7ELM - chains N and O of the 22 polymer chains in the assembly; structure by electron microscopy, 2.88 A resolution.

[Chain N (and O)]
Protein: CRISPR-associated protein Csy3
From: Pseudomonas aeruginosa
Notes: chain O of this document is another copy of the same molecule, construct and numbering; everything in this record applies to it too
UniProt: A0A659BSG0 (A0A659BSG0_PSEAI); numbering as in UniProt (aligned over 1-342)
Chain sequence (342 residues; row label = number of the first residue in the row):
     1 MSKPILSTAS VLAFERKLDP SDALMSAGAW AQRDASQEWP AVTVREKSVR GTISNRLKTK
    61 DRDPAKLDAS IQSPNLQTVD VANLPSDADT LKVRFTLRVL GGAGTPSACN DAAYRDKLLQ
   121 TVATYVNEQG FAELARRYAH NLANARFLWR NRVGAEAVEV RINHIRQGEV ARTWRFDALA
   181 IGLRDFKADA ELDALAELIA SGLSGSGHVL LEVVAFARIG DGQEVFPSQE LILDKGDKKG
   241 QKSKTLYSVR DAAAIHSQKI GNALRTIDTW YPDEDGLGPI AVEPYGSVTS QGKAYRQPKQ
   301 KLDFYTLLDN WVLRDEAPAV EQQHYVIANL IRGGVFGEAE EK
Disordered / not traced: 1-5, 341-342 (chain O: 1-4, 339-342)

[Chain N / chain O interface]
Residue-residue contacts - 74 pairs, chain N then chain O:
  Thr8(N) - Arg56(O)
  Glu15(N) - Arg150(O)  salt bridge
  Arg16(N) - Glu224(O)  salt bridge
  Asp19(N) - Gln223(O)
  Ser21(N) - Gly222(O)
  Ser21(N) - Gln223(O)
  Asp22(N) - Arg45(O)  salt bridge
  Leu24(N) - Ser86(O)
  Arg94(N) - Ser86(O)  hydrogen bond (side chain-backbone)
  Arg94(N) - Asp221(O)  salt bridge
  Thr96(N) - Asp221(O)  hydrogen bond (side chain-backbone)
  Thr96(N) - Gln223(O)  hydrogen bond
  Arg98(N) - Val153(O)  hydrogen bond (side chain-backbone)
  Arg98(N) - Gly154(O)  hydrogen bond (side chain-backbone)
  Arg98(N) - Ile219(O)
  Arg98(N) - Gln223(O)
  Leu100(N) - Gly154(O)
  Ser107(N) - Ser290(O)
  Ala108(N) - Ser290(O)
  Cys109(N) - Ser290(O)  hydrogen bond (backbone-backbone)
  Cys109(N) - Gln291(O)
  Cys109(N) - Gly292(O)
  Asn110(N) - Gln291(O)
  Ile165(N) - Glu156(O)
  Arg166(N) - Glu156(O)
  Gln167(N) - Arg218(O)
  Gly168(N) - Arg218(O)
  His208(N) - Gly154(O)  hydrogen bond (side chain-backbone)
  His208(N) - Ala155(O)
  His208(N) - Glu156(O)  salt bridge
  Glu230(N) - Lys47(O)
  Glu230(N) - Ser48(O)  hydrogen bond
  Leu231(N) - Ser48(O)  hydrogen bond (backbone-side chain)
  Leu231(N) - Leu76(O)  hydrophobic
  Leu231(N) - Gln77(O)
  Leu231(N) - Thr78(O)
  Ile232(N) - Lys239(O)
  Leu233(N) - Lys239(O)
  Asp234(N) - Lys239(O)
  Tyr247(N) - Arg45(O)  hydrogen bond
  Arg250(N) - Pro85(O)
  Arg250(N) - Asp87(O)  salt bridge
  His256(N) - Ser48(O)
  Ser257(N) - Lys47(O)  hydrogen bond
  Gln258(N) - Lys47(O)  hydrogen bond
  Gln258(N) - Ser48(O)  hydrogen bond (side chain-backbone)
  Gln258(N) - Val49(O)
  Pro284(N) - Ile53(O)
  Pro284(N) - Ser54(O)
  Tyr285(N) - Asn55(O)  hydrogen bond (side chain-backbone)
  Tyr285(N) - Arg56(O)
  Tyr285(N) - Leu57(O)  hydrogen bond (side chain-backbone)
  Ser287(N) - Thr52(O)
  Ser287(N) - Ile71(O)
  Gly292(N) - Asp68(O)
  Gly292(N) - Gln72(O)  hydrogen bond (backbone-side chain)
  Lys293(N) - Asp68(O)
  Ala294(N) - Asp68(O)  hydrogen bond (backbone-side chain)
  Ala294(N) - Ile71(O)  hydrophobic
  Gln297(N) - Pro64(O)
  Gln297(N) - Leu67(O)
  Gln297(N) - Asp68(O)  hydrogen bond
  Pro298(N) - Arg62(O)
  Pro298(N) - Leu67(O)
  Lys299(N) - Arg62(O)  hydrogen bond (side chain-backbone)
  Lys299(N) - Asp63(O)
  Lys299(N) - Pro64(O)
  Tyr305(N) - Ser54(O)  hydrogen bond (side chain-backbone)
  Tyr305(N) - Asn55(O)
  Tyr305(N) - Arg56(O)
  Asp309(N) - Arg56(O)  salt bridge
  Arg332(N) - Ser54(O)  hydrogen bond
  Gly337(N) - Arg56(O)
  Ala339(N) - Arg56(O)
Other interface residues (no listed pair), chain N (53 interface residues in all): Pro20, Leu97, Arg115, Leu210, Glu283, Val288, Val335, Phe336, Glu338
Other interface residues (no listed pair), chain O (41 interface residues in all): Glu46, Gly220, Phe226

[Summary]
53 residues of chain N face 41 of chain O across their interface; the contacts include 21 hydrogen bonds and 7
salt bridges. Polar pairs include Glu15(N)-Arg150(O), Arg16(N)-Glu224(O) and Asp22(N)-Arg45(O).
Chain N and chain O are both CRISPR-associated protein Csy3 (Pseudomonas aeruginosa); the structure, Structure
of Csy-AcrIF24, was determined by electron microscopy, deposited together with 7ELN and 7WE6.
